5LKF - chain A; structure by X-ray diffraction, 2.50 A resolution.

[Chain A]
Molecule: Beta-lactoglobulin
From: Bos taurus
UniProt: P02754 (LACB_BOVIN); residues 1-162 here correspond to UniProt positions 17-178 (UniProt number = residue number + 16)
Amino-acid sequence (162 residues; row label = number of the first residue in the row):
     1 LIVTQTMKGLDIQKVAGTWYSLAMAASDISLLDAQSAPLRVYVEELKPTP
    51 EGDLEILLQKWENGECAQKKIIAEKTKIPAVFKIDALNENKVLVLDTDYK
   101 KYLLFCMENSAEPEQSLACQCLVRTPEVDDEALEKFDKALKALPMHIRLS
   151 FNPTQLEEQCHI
Disulfides: C66-C160, C106-C119

[In short]
Chain A is Beta-lactoglobulin (Bos taurus); the structure, Bovine beta-lactoglobulin complex with myristic
acid at high pressure (0.55 GPa), was determined by X-ray diffraction (same publication as 5LKE).
